9FSU - chains B and C of the 28 polymer chains in the assembly; structure by X-ray diffraction, 2.75 A resolution.

# Chain B
Name: Proteasome subunit alpha type-3
Organism: Saccharomyces cerevisiae
UniProt: P23638 (PSA3_YEAST); residues 0-257 here correspond to UniProt positions 1-258 (UniProt number = residue number + 1)
Sequence (258 residues; numbered 0 to 257; the number before each row is that of its first residue; numbering starts at 0):
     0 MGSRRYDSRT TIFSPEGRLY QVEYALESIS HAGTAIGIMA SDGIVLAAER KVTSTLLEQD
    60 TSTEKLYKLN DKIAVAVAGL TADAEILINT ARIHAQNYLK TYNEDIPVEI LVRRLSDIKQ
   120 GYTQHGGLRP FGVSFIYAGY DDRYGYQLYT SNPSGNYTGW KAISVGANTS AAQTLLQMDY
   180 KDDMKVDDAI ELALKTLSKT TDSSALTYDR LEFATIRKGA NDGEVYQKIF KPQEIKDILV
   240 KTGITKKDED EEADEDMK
Disordered / not traced: 0, 245-257
Swiss-Prot annotation at these positions:
  - cross-link (Glycyl lysine isopeptide (Lys-Gly)): Lys99 (interchain with G-Cter in ubiquitin), Lys198 (interchain with G-Cter in ubiquitin), Lys230 (interchain with G-Cter in ubiquitin)

# Chain C
Name: Proteasome subunit alpha type-4
Organism: Saccharomyces cerevisiae
UniProt: P40303 (PSA4_YEAST); residues -1 to 252 here correspond to UniProt positions 1-254 (UniProt number = residue number + 2)
Sequence (254 residues; each row starts with the number of its first residue; numbers below 1 keep their minus sign (Met-1 is residue -1)):
    -1 MSGYDRALSI FSPDGHIFQV EYALEAVKRG TCAVGVKGKN CVVLGCERRS TLKLQDTRIT
    59 PSKVSKIDSH VVLSFSGLNA DSRILIEKAR VEAQSHRLTL EDPVTVEYLT RYVAGVQQRY
   119 TQSGGVRPFG VSTLIAGFDP RDDEPKLYQT EPSGIYSSWS AQTIGRNSKT VREFLEKNYD
   179 RKEPPATVEE CVKLTVRSLL EVVQTGAKNI EITVVKPDSD IVALSSEEIN QYVTQIEQEK
   239 QEQQEQDKKK KSNH
Disordered / not traced: -1 to 0, 242-252
Swiss-Prot annotation at these positions:
  - modified residue: Thr58 (Phosphothreonine)

# How chain B and chain C interact
Pairs across the interface - 76 pairs, chain B then chain C:
  Arg3(B) with Arg4(C)
  Asp6(B) with Tyr2(C), hydrogen bond; Arg4(C), salt bridge
  Arg8(B) with Arg4(C)
  Thr10(B) with Leu6(C); Arg125(C)
  Ile11(B) with Gln17(C)
  Phe12(B) with Gln17(C); Tyr20(C), hydrophobic; Ala21(C), hydrophobic; Leu76(C), hydrophobic; Arg125(C); Pro126(C); Gly128(C)
  Ser13(B) with Tyr20(C)
  Pro14(B) with Tyr20(C); Glu23(C)
  Glu15(B) with Glu23(C); Arg27(C), hydrogen bond (backbone-side chain)
  Gly16(B) with Tyr20(C); Glu23(C); Ala24(C); Arg27(C)
  Arg17(B) with Arg27(C)
  Leu18(B) with Leu76(C), hydrophobic; Arg125(C)
  Met38(B) with Asp54(C); Arg56(C)
  Glu108(B) with Ile57(C)
  Arg112(B) with Arg81(C)
  Ser115(B) with Arg81(C), hydrogen bond (backbone-side chain)
  Asp116(B) with Arg81(C), salt bridge; Ile82(C)
  Gln119(B) with Ala78(C); Asp79(C); Ile82(C)
  Thr122(B) with Arg125(C), hydrogen bond (backbone-side chain)
  Gln123(B) with Tyr118(C); Gly123(C); Val124(C); Arg125(C), hydrogen bond (backbone-backbone); Pro126(C); Phe127(C)
  His124(B) with Gly123(C); Val124(C)
  Gly125(B) with Tyr2(C); Gly123(C)
  Gly126(B) with Tyr2(C)
  Tyr143(B) with Arg56(C), hydrogen bond (backbone-side chain); Ile57(C), hydrophobic
  Tyr145(B) with Arg56(C), hydrogen bond (backbone-side chain)
  Gln146(B) with Ile57(C)
  Leu147(B) with Ile57(C)
  Tyr148(B) with Ile57(C)
  Ser153(B) with Ala78(C)
  Gly154(B) with Ala78(C); Arg81(C), hydrogen bond (backbone-side chain)
  Asn155(B) with Asn77(C); Ala78(C)
  Tyr156(B) with Pro59(C), hydrophobic; Arg81(C)
  Gly158(B) with Gln53(C); Asp54(C), hydrogen bond (backbone-backbone); Ile57(C); Thr58(C), hydrogen bond (backbone-side chain)
  Trp159(B) with Leu50(C), hydrophobic; Leu52(C); Gln53(C); Asp54(C)
  Lys160(B) with Leu52(C), hydrogen bond (backbone-backbone); Gln53(C); Asp54(C)
  Ala161(B) with Leu52(C)
  Gln172(B) with Leu50(C)
  Gln176(B) with Lys51(C); Leu52(C)
Other interface residues (no listed pair), chain B (41 interface residues in all): Thr157, Leu175, Tyr179

# Overview
The interface between chain B and chain C involves 41 residues on one side and 31 on the other, with 11
hydrogen bonds and 2 salt bridges. Among the polar pairs are Asp6(B)-Arg4(C), Asp116(B)-Arg81(C) and
Asp6(B)-Tyr2(C).
Chain B is Proteasome subunit alpha type-3 and chain C is Proteasome subunit alpha type-4, both from
Saccharomyces cerevisiae; the structure, Yeast 20S proteasome with human beta1i (1-51) in complex with
epoxyketone inhibitor 16, was determined by X-ray diffraction (same publication as 9FRW, 9FST, 9FSV, 9FT0 and
9FT1).
